8OUH - chains B and D of the 4 polymer chains in the assembly; structure by electron microscopy, 2.62 A resolution.

# Chain B
Molecule: Neutral amino acid transporter B(0)
Source organism: Homo sapiens
Reference sequence: Q15758 (AAAT_HUMAN); numbering as in UniProt (aligned over 1-541)
Amino-acid sequence (562 residues; each row starts with the number of its first residue; numbers below 1 keep their minus sign (Met-20 is residue -20)):
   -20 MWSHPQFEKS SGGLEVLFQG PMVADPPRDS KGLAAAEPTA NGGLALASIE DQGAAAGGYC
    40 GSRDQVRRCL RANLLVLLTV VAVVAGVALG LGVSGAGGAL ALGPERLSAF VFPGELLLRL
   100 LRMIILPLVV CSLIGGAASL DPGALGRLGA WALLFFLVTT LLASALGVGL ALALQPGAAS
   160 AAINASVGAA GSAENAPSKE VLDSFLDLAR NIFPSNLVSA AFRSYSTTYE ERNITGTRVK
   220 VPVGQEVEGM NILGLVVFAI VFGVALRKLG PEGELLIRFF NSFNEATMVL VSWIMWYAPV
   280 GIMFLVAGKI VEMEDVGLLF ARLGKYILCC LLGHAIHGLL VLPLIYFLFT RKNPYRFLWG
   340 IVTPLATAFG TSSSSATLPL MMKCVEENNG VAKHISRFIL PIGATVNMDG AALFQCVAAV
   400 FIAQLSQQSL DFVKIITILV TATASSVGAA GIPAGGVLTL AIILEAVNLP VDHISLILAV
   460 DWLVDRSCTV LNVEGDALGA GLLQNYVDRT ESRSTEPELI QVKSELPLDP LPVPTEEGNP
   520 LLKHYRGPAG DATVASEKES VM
Not modelled in the structure: -20 to 42, 158-174, 489-541
Differences from the reference sequence: initiating methionine (-20); expression tag (-19 to 0)
Curated features (UniProtKB/Swiss-Prot):
  - binding site (Na(+)): Gly382, Thr384, Asn386, Asn471, Asp475
  - modified residue: Met1 (N-acetylmethionine), Ser493 (Phosphoserine), Thr494 (Phosphothreonine), Ser503 (Phosphoserine), Ser535 (Phosphoserine), Ser539 (Phosphoserine)
  - glycosylation (N-linked (GlcNAc...) asparagine): Asn163, Asn212

# Chain D
Molecule: Syncytin-1
Source organism: Homo sapiens
Reference sequence: Q9UQF0 (SYCY1_HUMAN); numbering as in UniProt (aligned over 21-439)
Amino-acid sequence (446 residues; each row starts with the number of its first residue):
    10 AVVAFVGLSL GAPPPCRCMT SSSPYQEFLW RMQRPGNIDA PSYRSLSKGT PTFTAHTHMP
    70 RNCYHSATLC MHANTHYWTG KMINPSCPGG LGVTVCWTYF TQTGMSDGGG VQDQAREKHV
   130 KEVISQLTRV HGTSSPYKGL DLSKLHETLR THTRLVSLFN TTLTGLHEVS AQNPTNSWIC
   190 LPLNFRPYVS IPVPEQWNNF STEINTTSVL VGPLVSNLEI THTSNLTCVK FSNTTYTTNS
   250 QCIRWVTPPT QIVCLPSGIF FVCGTSAYRC LNGSSESMCF LSFLVPPMTI YTEQDLYNYV
   310 ISKPRNKRVP ILPFVIGAGV LGALGTGIGG ITTSTQFYYK LSQELNGDME RVADSLVTLQ
   370 DQLNSLAAVV LQNRRALDLL TAERGGTCLF LGEECCYYVN QSGIVTEKVK EIRDRIQRRA
   430 EELRNTGPWG SGLEVLFQGP GPEPEA
Not modelled in the structure: 10-20, 143-455
Differences from the reference sequence: expression tag (10-20, 440-455); conflict Ser186 (Cys in Q9UQF0), Asn307 (Ser in Q9UQF0)
Disulfide bonds: Cys25-Cys79, Cys27-Cys105, Cys72-Cys96
Curated features (UniProtKB/Swiss-Prot):
  - region: Ile320 to Ile340 (Fusion peptide), Leu380 to Thr396 (Immunosuppression)
  - motif: Cys397 to Tyr406 (CX6CC)
  - site: Arg317, Val318 (Cleavage)
  - glycosylation (N-linked (GlcNAc...) asparagine): Asn169, Asn208, Asn214, Asn234, Asn242, Asn281, Asn409
  - mutagenesis: Arg314 to Lys316 (Complete loss of cleavage between SU and TM. Loss of fusiogenic function), Arg317 (R317T: Complete loss of cleavage between SU and TM. Loss of fusiogenic function), Cys405 (C405A: Loss of fusiogenic function. No effect on cleavage between SU and TM)

# Chain B / chain D interface
Residue-residue contacts (36; chain B residue first):
  Leu79(B) - Arg53(D)
  Glu94(B) - Ile47(D)
  Leu97(B) - Ile47(D)
  Leu97(B) - Asp48(D)
  Arg98(B) - Gly45(D)
  Arg98(B) - Ile47(D)
  Arg101(B) - Ile47(D)
  Thr207(B) - Leu100(D)
  Gln224(B) - Ile92(D)  hydrogen bond (side chain-backbone)
  Gln224(B) - Pro94(D)
  Glu225(B) - Asn93(D)
  Val226(B) - Pro94(D)  hydrophobic
  Val226(B) - Ser95(D)
  Glu227(B) - Gln42(D)
  Glu227(B) - Pro44(D)
  Glu227(B) - Ser95(D)  hydrogen bond (backbone-side chain)
  Leu284(B) - Asp48(D)
  Lys288(B) - Asp48(D)  salt bridge
  Glu291(B) - Ser51(D)
  Glu291(B) - Arg53(D)
  Glu293(B) - Arg53(D)  salt bridge
  Pro432(B) - Met41(D)
  Pro432(B) - Ile47(D)
  Pro432(B) - Asp48(D)
  Ala433(B) - Phe37(D)  hydrophobic
  Ala433(B) - Met41(D)
  Ala433(B) - Ala49(D)  hydrophobic
  Leu437(B) - Leu38(D)  hydrophobic
  Ala440(B) - Tyr34(D)
  Ile453(B) - Tyr34(D)
  Ser454(B) - Ser32(D)
  Ser454(B) - Pro33(D)
  Ser454(B) - Tyr34(D)  hydrogen bond (side chain-backbone)
  Ser454(B) - Tyr52(D)
  Leu457(B) - Tyr52(D)  hydrophobic
  Ala458(B) - Tyr52(D)  hydrophobic
Other interface residues (no listed pair), chain B (27 interface residues in all): Ala175, Ile431, Val436, Asp451, Asp460
Other interface residues (no listed pair), chain D (23 interface residues in all): Gln35, Arg43, Leu55
The authors on this interface:
  - interface residues, chain D: Ile47(D)

# In short
27 residues of chain B and 23 residues of chain D are in contact; the contacts include 3 hydrogen bonds and 2
salt bridges. Among the polar pairs are Lys288(B)-Asp48(D), Glu293(B)-Arg53(D) and Gln224(B)-Ile92(D). Curated
annotation (UniProt) lists 5 Na+-binding residues on chain B; 5 mutagenesis sites on chain D. The paper
reports the interface residue Ile47(D).
Here chain B is Neutral amino acid transporter B(0) and chain D is Syncytin-1, both from Homo sapiens. Entry
8OUH (Complex of human ASCT2 with Syncytin-1) was determined by electron microscopy together with 8OUD, 8OUI
and 8OUJ from the same study.
